3LVH - chains B and D of the 6 polymer chains in the assembly; structure by X-ray diffraction, 9.00 A resolution (very low resolution: no residue pairs are listed; an interface is given only as per-side residue counts).

# Chain B
Name: Clathrin heavy chain 1
Source organism: Bos taurus
Notes: fragment: Hub
Reference sequence: P49951 (CLH1_BOVIN); numbering as in UniProt (aligned over 1074-1675)
Sequence (624 residues; row label = number of the first residue in the row):
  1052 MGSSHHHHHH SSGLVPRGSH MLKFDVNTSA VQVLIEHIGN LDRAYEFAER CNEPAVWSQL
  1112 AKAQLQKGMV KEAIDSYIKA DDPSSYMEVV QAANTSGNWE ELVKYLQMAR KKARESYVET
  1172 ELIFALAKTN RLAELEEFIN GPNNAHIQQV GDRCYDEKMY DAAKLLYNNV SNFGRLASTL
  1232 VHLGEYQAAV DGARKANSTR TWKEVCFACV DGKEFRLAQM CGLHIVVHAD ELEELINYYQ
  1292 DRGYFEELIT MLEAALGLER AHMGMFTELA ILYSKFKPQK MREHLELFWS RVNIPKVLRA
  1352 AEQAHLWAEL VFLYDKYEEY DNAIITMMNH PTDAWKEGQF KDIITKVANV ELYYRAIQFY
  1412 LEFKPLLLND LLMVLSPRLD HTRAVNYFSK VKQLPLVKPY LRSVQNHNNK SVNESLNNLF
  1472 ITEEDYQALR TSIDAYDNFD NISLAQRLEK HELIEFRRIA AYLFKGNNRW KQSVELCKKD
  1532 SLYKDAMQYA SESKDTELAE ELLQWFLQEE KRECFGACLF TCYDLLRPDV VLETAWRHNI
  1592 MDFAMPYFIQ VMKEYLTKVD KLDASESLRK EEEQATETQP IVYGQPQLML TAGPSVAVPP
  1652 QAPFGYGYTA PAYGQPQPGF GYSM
Disordered / not traced: 1052-1076, 1631-1675
Differences from the reference sequence: expression tag (1052-1073)
UniProt features mapped onto this chain:
  - modified residue: Ser1167 (Phosphoserine), Tyr1206 (Phosphotyrosine), Ser1229 (Phosphoserine), Lys1441 (N6-acetyllysine), Tyr1477 (Phosphotyrosine), Tyr1487 (Phosphotyrosine), Ser1494 (Phosphoserine), Lys1501 (N6-acetyllysine)
From the paper describing this entry:
  - mutagenesis - K1163E/R1165D: unchanged binding to CLC

# Chain D
Name: Clathrin light chain B
Source organism: Bos taurus
Reference sequence: P04975 (CLCB_BOVIN); numbering as in UniProt (aligned over 1-169)
Sequence (205 residues; row label = number of the first residue in the row; X marks 36 residues of unknown identity (built as UNK)):
     1 MADDFGFFSS SESGAPEAAE EDPAAAFLAQ QESEIAGIEN DEGFGAPAGS QGGLAQPGPA
    61 SGASEDMGAT VNGDVFQEAN GPADGYAAIA QADRLTQEPE SIRKWREEQR KRLQELDAAS
   121 KVMEQEWREK AKKDLEEWNQ RQSEQVEKNK INNRIADKAF YQQPDADIIX XXXXXXXXXX
   181 XXXXXXXXXX XXXXXXXXXX XXXXX
Disordered / not traced: 1-90, 170-171
UniProt features mapped onto this chain:
  - modified residue: Met1 (Blocked amino end (Met)), Ser11 (Phosphoserine), Ser13 (Phosphoserine)

# How chain B and chain D interact
At this resolution (9 A) residue pairs are not listed: 44 residues of chain B and 42 of chain D lie at the interface.

# Overview
44 residues of chain B face 42 of chain D across their interface. From the paper: K1163E/R1165D of chain B
leave binding to CLC unchanged.
Here chain B is Clathrin heavy chain 1 and chain D is Clathrin light chain B, both from Bos taurus. Entry 3LVH
(Crystal structure of a clathrin heavy chain and clathrin light chain complex) was determined by X-ray
diffraction together with 3LVG from the same study.
